Entry 5MN4 (X-ray diffraction, 1.50 A resolution); this record covers chain A.

Chain A:
Molecule: Cell division protein FtsZ
From: Staphylococcus aureus
Reference sequence: P0A031 (FTSZ_STAAU); numbering as in UniProt; present here: 12-201, 203-316
Sequence (305 residues; row label = number of the first residue in the row):
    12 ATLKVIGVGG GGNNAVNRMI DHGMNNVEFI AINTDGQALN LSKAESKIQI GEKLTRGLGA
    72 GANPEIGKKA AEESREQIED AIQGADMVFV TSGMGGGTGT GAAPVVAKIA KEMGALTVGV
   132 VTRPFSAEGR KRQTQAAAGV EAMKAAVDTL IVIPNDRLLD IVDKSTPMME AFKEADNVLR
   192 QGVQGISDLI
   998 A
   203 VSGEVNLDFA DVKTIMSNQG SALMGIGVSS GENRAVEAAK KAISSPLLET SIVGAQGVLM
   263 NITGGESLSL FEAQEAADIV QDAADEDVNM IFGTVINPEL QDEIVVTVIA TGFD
Unresolved in the structure: 316
Construct notes: engineered mutation Ala138 (Phe in P0A031)
Residues lining bound ligands: GDP (guanosine-5'-diphosphate): Gly20, Gly21, Gly22, Asn25, Arg29, Asn44, Gly104, Met105, Gly107, Gly108, Thr109, Gly110, Thr133, Pro135, Phe136, Glu139, Arg143, Asn166, Leu169, Phe183, Ala186
UniProt features mapped onto this chain:
  - binding site (GTP): Gly21 to Asn25, Gly108 to Gly110, Glu139, Arg143, Asp187
Reported in the primary citation:
  - mutagenesis - F138A: decreased catalytic activity on GTP
  - conformationally variable residues (loop rearrangement, side-chain flip): Arg29, Arg191, Ser246 to Gln258
  - binding site for GDP: Arg29, Phe183
  - contacts within the chain: Arg29-Asp187, His33-Arg191

In short:
Chain A binds GDP. UniProt lists 11 GTP-binding residues. The paper reports a binding site for GDP at Arg29
and Phe183; F138A reduces catalytic activity on GTP.
Chain A is Cell division protein FtsZ (Staphylococcus aureus); the structure, S. aureus FtsZ 12-316 F138A GDP
Open form (1FOf), was determined by X-ray diffraction together with 5MN7, 5MN8, 5MN5 and 5MN6 from the same
study.
